Entry 8G3D (electron microscopy, 3.70 A resolution); this record covers chains 1R and MC of the 431 polymer chains in the assembly.

Chain 1R:
Protein: RIB72B
From: Tetrahymena thermophila
UniProtKB: I7MCU1 (I7MCU1_TETTS); residue numbers follow UniProt; this construct covers 1-516
Amino-acid sequence (516 residues; numbered 1 to 516; the number before each row is that of its first residue):
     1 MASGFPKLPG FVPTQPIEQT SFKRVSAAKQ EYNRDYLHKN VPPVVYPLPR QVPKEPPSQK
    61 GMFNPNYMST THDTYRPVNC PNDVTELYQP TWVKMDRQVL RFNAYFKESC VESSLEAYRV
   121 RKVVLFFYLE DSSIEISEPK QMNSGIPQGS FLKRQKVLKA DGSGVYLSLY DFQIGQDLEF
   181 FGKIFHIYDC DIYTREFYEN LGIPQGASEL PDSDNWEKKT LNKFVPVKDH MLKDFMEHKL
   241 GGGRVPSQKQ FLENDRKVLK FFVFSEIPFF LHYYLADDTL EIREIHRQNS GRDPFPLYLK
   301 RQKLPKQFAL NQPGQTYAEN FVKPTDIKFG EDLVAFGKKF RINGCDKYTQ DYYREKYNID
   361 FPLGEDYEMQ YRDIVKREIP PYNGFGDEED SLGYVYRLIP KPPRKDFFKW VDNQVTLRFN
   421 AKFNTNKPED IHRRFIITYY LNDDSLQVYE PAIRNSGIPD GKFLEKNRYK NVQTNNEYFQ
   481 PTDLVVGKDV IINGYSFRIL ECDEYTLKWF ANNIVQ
Disordered / not traced: 1-2, 53-55, 227-229

Chain MC:
Protein: Tubulin alpha chain
From: Tetrahymena thermophila
Notes: EC 3.6.5.-
UniProtKB: P41351 (TBA_TETTH); numbering as in UniProt (aligned over 1-449)
Amino-acid sequence (449 residues; row label = number of the first residue in the row):
     1 MREVISIHVG QGGIQVGNAC WELFCLEHGI QPDGQMPSDR TIGGGDDAFN TFFSETGAGK
    61 HVPRAVFLDL EPTVIDEVRT GTYRQLFHPE QLISGKEDAA NNFARGHYTI GKEIVDLCLD
   121 RIRKLADNCT GLQGFLVFNS VGGGTGSGLG SLLLERLSVD YGKKSKLGFT IYPSPQVSTA
   181 VVEPYNSILS THSLLEHTDV AVMLDNEAIY DICRRNLDIE RPTYTNLNRL IAQVISSLTA
   241 SLRFDGALNV DITEFQTNLV PYPRIHFMLS SYAPIISAEK AYHEQLSVAE ITNSAFEPAN
   301 MMAKCDPRHG KYMACSMMYR GDVVPKDVNA SIATIKTKRT IQFVDWCPTG FKVGINYQPP
   361 TVVPGGDLAK VMRAVCMISN STAIAEVFSR LDHKFDLMYA KRAFVHWYVG EGMEEGEFSE
   421 AREDLAALEK DYEEVGIETA EGEGEEEGY
Disordered / not traced: 39-44, 440-449
Construct notes: variant Arg40 (Lys in P41351)
Curated features (UniProtKB/Swiss-Prot):
  - active site: Glu254
  - binding site (GTP): Gln11, Glu71, Ser140, Gly144, Thr145, Thr179, Asn206, Asn228
  - binding site (Mg(2+)): Glu71
  - site: Tyr449 (Involved in polymerization)

Chain 1R / chain MC interface:
Residue-residue contacts - 55 pairs, chain 1R then chain MC:
  Gln15(1R) - Asp322(MC)
  Gln15(1R) - Val324(MC)
  Thr20(1R) - Gln358(MC)
  Phe22(1R) - Phe244(MC)
  Phe22(1R) - Asp245(MC)  hydrogen bond (backbone-backbone)
  Phe22(1R) - Tyr357(MC)  hydrophobic
  Phe22(1R) - Gln358(MC)
  Lys23(1R) - Asp46(MC)
  Lys23(1R) - Ala48(MC)
  Lys23(1R) - Arg243(MC)
  Lys23(1R) - Phe244(MC)
  Arg24(1R) - Arg2(MC)
  Arg24(1R) - Asp47(MC)
  Arg24(1R) - Ala48(MC)
  Arg24(1R) - Ser241(MC)  hydrogen bond (side chain-backbone)
  Arg24(1R) - Leu242(MC)  hydrogen bond (side chain-backbone)
  Arg24(1R) - Arg243(MC)  hydrogen bond (backbone-backbone)
  Arg24(1R) - Phe244(MC)  hydrogen bond (side chain-backbone)
  Arg24(1R) - Asp245(MC)
  Arg24(1R) - Asn249(MC)
  Val25(1R) - Gly45(MC)
  Val25(1R) - Asp46(MC)
  Val25(1R) - Asp47(MC)
  Ser26(1R) - Asp47(MC)  hydrogen bond
  Lys29(1R) - Gly45(MC)
  Lys29(1R) - Asp46(MC)
  Lys29(1R) - Asp47(MC)
  Asn33(1R) - Gly45(MC)  hydrogen bond (side chain-backbone)
  Ser69(1R) - Glu77(MC)
  Thr71(1R) - Glu77(MC)  hydrogen bond
  His72(1R) - Glu77(MC)  salt bridge
  His72(1R) - Thr80(MC)  hydrogen bond (side chain-backbone)
  His72(1R) - Gly81(MC)
  Thr74(1R) - Arg229(MC)
  Tyr75(1R) - Asn18(MC)
  Tyr75(1R) - Ala19(MC)
  Tyr75(1R) - Glu22(MC)
  Tyr75(1R) - Thr82(MC)  hydrogen bond (backbone-side chain)
  Tyr75(1R) - Arg229(MC)
  Pro77(1R) - Thr82(MC)
  Val78(1R) - Pro32(MC)
  Val78(1R) - Pro364(MC)  hydrophobic
  Asn79(1R) - Leu26(MC)
  Asn79(1R) - Ile30(MC)
  Asn79(1R) - Gln31(MC)  hydrogen bond (backbone-side chain)
  Cys80(1R) - Gln31(MC)
  Cys80(1R) - Pro32(MC)  hydrophobic
  Asp83(1R) - Arg84(MC)  salt bridge
  Val84(1R) - Arg84(MC)  hydrogen bond (backbone-side chain)
  Leu87(1R) - Gln85(MC)
  Tyr88(1R) - Asp33(MC)
  Tyr88(1R) - Gln35(MC)
  Tyr88(1R) - Ala58(MC)  hydrogen bond (side chain-backbone)
  Tyr88(1R) - Gly59(MC)
  Tyr88(1R) - Lys60(MC)
Other interface residues (no listed pair), chain 1R (27 interface residues in all): Thr70, Arg76, Thr85, Glu86, Trp92
Other interface residues (no listed pair), chain MC (42 interface residues in all): Gln15, Cys25, His28, Tyr83, Thr225, Asn228, Gly246

Summary:
Chain 1R and chain MC form an interface of 27 and 42 residues respectively, with 13 hydrogen bonds and 2 salt
bridges. Polar contacts include His72(1R)-Glu77(MC), Asp83(1R)-Arg84(MC) and Arg24(1R)-Ser241(MC). From
UniProt: active-site residue Glu254(MC), 8 GTP-binding residues and Mg2+-binding residue Glu71(MC) on chain
MC.
Here chain 1R is RIB72B and chain MC is Tubulin alpha chain, both from Tetrahymena thermophila. Entry 8G3D
(48-nm doublet microtubule from Tetrahymena thermophila strain K40R) was determined by electron microscopy
(same publication as 8G2Z).
